5NQU - chains B and F of the 3 polymer chains in the assembly; structure by X-ray diffraction, 1.80 A resolution.

[Chain B]
Molecule: Tubulin beta-2B chain
From: Bos taurus
UniProt: Q6B856 (TBB2B_BOVIN); the author numbering skips numbers that UniProt does not, so the offset changes along the chain: 1-42 = UniProt 1-42; 45-360 = UniProt 43-358; 369-455 = UniProt 359-445
Amino-acid sequence (445 residues; numbered 1 to 455; 10 numbers in that range are skipped by the numbering (no residue carries them; nothing is unmodelled there); the number before each row is that of its first residue):
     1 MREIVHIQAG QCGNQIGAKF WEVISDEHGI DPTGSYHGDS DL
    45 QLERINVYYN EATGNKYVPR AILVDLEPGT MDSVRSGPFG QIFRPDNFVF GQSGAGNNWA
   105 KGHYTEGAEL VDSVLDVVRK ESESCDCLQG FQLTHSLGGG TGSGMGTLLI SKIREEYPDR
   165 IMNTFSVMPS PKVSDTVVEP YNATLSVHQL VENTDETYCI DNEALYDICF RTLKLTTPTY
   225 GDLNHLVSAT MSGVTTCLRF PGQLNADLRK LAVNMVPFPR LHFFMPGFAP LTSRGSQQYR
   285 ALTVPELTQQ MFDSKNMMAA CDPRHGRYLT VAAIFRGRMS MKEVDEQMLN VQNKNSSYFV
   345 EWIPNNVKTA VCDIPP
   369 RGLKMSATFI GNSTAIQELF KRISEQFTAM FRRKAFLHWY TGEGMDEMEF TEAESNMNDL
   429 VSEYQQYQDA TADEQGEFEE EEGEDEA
Not modelled in the structure: 57-59, 279-285, 442-455
Swiss-Prot annotation at these positions:
  - motif: Met1 to Ile4 (MREI motif)
  - binding site (GTP): Gln11, Glu71, Ser140, Gly144, Thr145, Gly146, Asn206, Asn228
  - binding site (Mg(2+)): Glu71
  - modified residue: Ser40 (Phosphoserine), Thr57 (Phosphothreonine), Lys60 (N6-acetyllysine), Ser174 (Phosphoserine), Thr287 (Phosphothreonine), Thr292 (Phosphothreonine), Arg320 (Omega-N-methylarginine), Glu448 (5-glutamyl polyglutamate)
  - cross-link (Glycyl lysine isopeptide (Lys-Gly)): Lys60 (interchain with G-Cter in ubiquitin), Lys326 (interchain with G-Cter in ubiquitin)
Small-molecule neighbours: GDP (guanosine-5'-diphosphate): Gly10, Gln11, Cys12, Gln15, Ile16, Asp69, Asn101, Ser140, Gly142, Gly143, Gly144, Thr145, Gly146, Val171, Pro173, Val177, Ser178, Glu183, Asn206, Leu209, Tyr224, Leu227, Asn228

[Chain F]
Molecule: Designed Ankyrin Repeat Protein (DARPIN) D1
From: synthetic construct
Notes: antibody fragment or engineered binder
Amino-acid sequence (169 residues; numbered 1 to 169; the number before each row is that of its first residue):
     1 MRGSHHHHHH GSDLGKKLLE AARAGQDDEV RILMANGADV NATDASGLTP LHLAATYGHL
    61 EIVEVLLKHG ADVNAIDIMG STPLHLAALI GHLEIVEVLL KHGADVNAVD TWGDTPLHLA
   121 AIMGHLEIVE VLLKHGADVN AQDKFGKTAF DISIDNGNED LAEILQKLN
Not modelled in the structure: 1-12, 168-169

[Chain B / chain F interface]
Contacting residue pairs - 35 pairs, chain B then chain F:
  Pro175(B) with Met123(F)
  Lys176(B) with Asn158(F); Asp160(F)
  Asp179(B) with Gly124(F); His125(F), salt bridge
  Val181(B) with Leu89(F); Ile90(F); Met123(F), hydrophobic; His125(F)
  Arg215(B) with Glu159(F), salt bridge; Asp160(F), salt bridge; Glu163(F), salt bridge
  Glu393(B) with Ile122(F); Ile152(F)
  Gln394(B) with Ile122(F), hydrogen bond (side chain-backbone); Met123(F)
  Ala397(B) with Leu89(F); Ile122(F), hydrophobic
  Met398(B) with Leu89(F), hydrophobic; Ile90(F), hydrophobic; Met123(F), hydrophobic
  Arg400(B) with Trp112(F); Asp114(F), salt bridge
  Arg401(B) with Ser81(F); Leu86(F); Leu89(F); Asp110(F), salt bridge; Trp112(F); Asp114(F), salt bridge; Leu119(F)
  Ala403(B) with Ile90(F), hydrophobic
  Phe404(B) with Thr56(F); Tyr57(F), hydrophobic; Ile90(F), hydrophobic
  His406(B) with Tyr57(F), hydrogen bond
Other interface residues (no listed pair), chain B (15 interface residues in all): Pro184
Other interface residues (no listed pair), chain F (20 interface residues in all): Asn156

[Summary]
The interface between chain B and chain F involves 15 residues on one side and 20 on the other, with 2
hydrogen bonds and 7 salt bridges. Polar pairs include Asp179(B)-His125(F), Arg215(B)-Glu159(F) and
Arg215(B)-Asp160(F). Chain B binds GDP.
Here chain B is Tubulin beta-2B chain (Bos taurus) and chain F is Designed Ankyrin Repeat Protein (DARPIN) D1
(synthetic construct). Entry 5NQU (Tubulin Darpin cryo structure) was determined by X-ray diffraction (same
publication as 5NM5, 5NQT and 5O5W).
